8HQ6 - chains A and B of the 3 polymer chains in the assembly; structure by X-ray diffraction, 2.03 A resolution.

Chain A:
Protein: GTP-binding nuclear protein Ran
Organism: Homo sapiens
UniProt: P62826 (RAN_HUMAN); numbering as in UniProt (aligned over 1-216)
Amino-acid sequence (216 residues; row label = number of the first residue in the row):
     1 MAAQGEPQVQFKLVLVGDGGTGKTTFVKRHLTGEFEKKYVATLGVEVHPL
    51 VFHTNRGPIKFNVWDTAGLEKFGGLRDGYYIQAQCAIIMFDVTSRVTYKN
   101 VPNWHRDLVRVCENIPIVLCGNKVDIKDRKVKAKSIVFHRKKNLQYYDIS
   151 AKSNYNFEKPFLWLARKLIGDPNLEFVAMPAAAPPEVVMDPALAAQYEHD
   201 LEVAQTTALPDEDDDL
Disordered / not traced: 1-8
Construct notes: engineered mutation L69 (Gln in P62826), A182 (Leu in P62826)
Metal / ion sites: Mg2+: T24, T42 (together with GTP)
Small-molecule neighbours: GTP (guanosine-5'-triphosphate): G17, D18, G19, G20, T21, G22, K23, T24, T25, F35, E36, K37, K38, Y39, V40, A41, T42, T66, A67, G68, L69, N122, K123, D125, I126, S150, A151, K152

Chain B:
Protein: YRB1 isoform 1
Organism: Saccharomyces cerevisiae
UniProt: A0A6A5PZB5 (A0A6A5PZB5_YEASX); residues 62-201 here = UniProt positions 62-201
Amino-acid sequence (140 residues; numbered 62 to 201; the number before each row is that of its first residue):
    62 DIHFEPVVHLEKVDVKTMEEDEEVLYKVRAKLFRFDADAKEWKERGTGDC
   112 KFLKNKKTNKVRILMRRDKTLKICANHIIAPEYTLKPNVGSDRSWVYACT
   162 ADIAEGEAEAFTFAIRFGSKENADKFKEEFEKAQEINKKA
Disordered / not traced: 62-64, 70-77

Chain A / chain B interface:
Residue-residue contacts (102):
  R29(A) with E105(B), salt bridge
  H30(A) with K133(B)
  T32(A) with E105(B); R106(B); R128(B), hydrogen bond (backbone-side chain)
  G33(A) with E105(B); R106(B); R128(B)
  E34(A) with R95(B), salt bridge; K104(B), salt bridge; E105(B), hydrogen bond (backbone-backbone)
  L50(A) with K133(B)
  V51(A) with K133(B), hydrogen bond (backbone-side chain)
  F52(A) with K133(B)
  N154(A) with K130(B)
  F157(A) with D129(B); K130(B); T131(B)
  E158(A) with K130(B)
  A178(A) with T78(B); R127(B); L132(B), hydrophobic
  M179(A) with R127(B), hydrogen bond (backbone-side chain); K133(B); I134(B), hydrogen bond (side chain-backbone)
  P180(A) with T78(B); M79(B), hydrophobic; I134(B)
  A181(A) with T78(B), hydrogen bond (backbone-backbone); M79(B); R123(B), hydrogen bond (backbone-side chain); L125(B), hydrophobic; R127(B); I134(B), hydrophobic; N137(B)
  A182(A) with R123(B), hydrogen bond (backbone-side chain); N137(B), hydrogen bond (backbone-side chain); I164(B)
  A183(A) with I164(B)
  P184(A) with R123(B); N137(B); H138(B); I139(B); I164(B), hydrophobic
  P185(A) with I139(B); I164(B); A169(B), hydrophobic
  E186(A) with K121(B), salt bridge; I139(B)
  V187(A) with A141(B), hydrophobic; Y144(B); T161(B)
  M189(A) with E143(B); T161(B)
  Y197(A) with T161(B); A171(B)
  L201(A) with K147(B); V157(B), hydrophobic; Y158(B); A159(B); T173(B)
  V203(A) with F96(B), hydrophobic; K101(B)
  A204(A) with F96(B), hydrophobic; W103(B), hydrogen bond (backbone-side chain); N149(B), hydrogen bond (backbone-side chain); T173(B)
  Q205(A) with K147(B); P148(B); N149(B), hydrogen bond (backbone-side chain); V150(B), hydrogen bond (backbone-backbone); V157(B)
  T206(A) with V150(B)
  T207(A) with F96(B); K101(B); W103(B), hydrogen bond (backbone-side chain); N149(B), hydrogen bond (backbone-side chain)
  A208(A) with W103(B); N149(B); V150(B)
  L209(A) with W103(B), hydrophobic; N149(B), hydrogen bond (backbone-side chain); S155(B); A175(B), hydrophobic; R177(B)
  P210(A) with F94(B), hydrophobic; W103(B); R177(B), hydrogen bond (backbone-side chain)
  D211(A) with R177(B), hydrogen bond (backbone-side chain)
  E212(A) with G151(B); S152(B), hydrogen bond; R154(B), salt bridge; R177(B), salt bridge
  D214(A) with R154(B), hydrogen bond (backbone-side chain)
  D215(A) with R154(B), hydrogen bond (backbone-side chain); G179(B)
  L216(A) with R90(B); K92(B), hydrogen bond (backbone-side chain); T108(B); R177(B), hydrogen bond (backbone-side chain); F178(B); G179(B)
Other interface residues (no listed pair), chain A (42 interface residues in all): F35, K38, V177, D200, D213
Other interface residues (no listed pair), chain B (56 interface residues in all): A91, A98, E102, G107, D153, A162

Overview:
42 residues of chain A and 56 residues of chain B are in contact, with 23 hydrogen bonds and 6 salt bridges.
Polar contacts include R29(A)-E105(B), E34(A)-R95(B) and E34(A)-K104(B). Bound to chain A: GTP. T24(A) and
T42(A) coordinate Mg2+.
Chain A is GTP-binding nuclear protein Ran (Homo sapiens) and chain B is YRB1 isoform 1 (Saccharomyces
cerevisiae); the structure, KL2 in complex with CRM1-Ran-RanBP1, was determined by X-ray diffraction.
